8TOB - chains NA and RB of the 44 polymer chains in the assembly; structure by electron microscopy, 3.14 A resolution.

[Chain NA]
Name: Fimbrial protein
Organism: Acinetobacter genomosp. 16BJ
Reference sequence: N9RQW9 (N9RQW9_9GAMM); numbering as in UniProt (aligned over 9-78)
Chain sequence (70 residues; numbered 9 to 78; the number before each row is that of its first residue):
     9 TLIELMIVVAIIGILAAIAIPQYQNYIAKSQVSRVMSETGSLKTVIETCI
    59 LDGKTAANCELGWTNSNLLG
Disulfide bonds: C57-C67
Reported in the primary citation:
  - post-translational modification sites: G78

[Chain RB]
Name: Fimbrial protein
Organism: Acinetobacter genomosp. 16BJ
Reference sequence: N9RQW9 (N9RQW9_9GAMM); residue numbers follow UniProt; this construct covers 79-147
Chain sequence (69 residues; row label = number of the first residue in the row):
    79 STAAVTGQTGLTITYPASATESAAIQGTFGNSAAIKIKNQTLTWTRTPEG
   129 AWSCATTVEAKFKPAGCAS
Disulfide bonds: C132-C145
Reported in the primary citation:
  - post-translational modification sites: S147

[Interface between chain NA and chain RB]
Contacting residue pairs - 7 pairs, chain NA then chain RB:
  A24(NA) with W122(RB)
  A25(NA) with G144(RB)
  Q30(NA) with E127(RB), hydrogen bond (side chain-backbone); G128(RB)
  Q32(NA) with R124(RB), hydrogen bond; P126(RB), hydrogen bond (side chain-backbone); E127(RB), hydrogen bond (side chain-backbone)
Also at the interface, not in a pair above, chain NA (5 interface residues in all): I28
Also at the interface, not in a pair above, chain RB (8 interface residues in all): A129, W130

[Summary]
Chain NA and chain RB form an interface of 5 and 8 residues respectively, with 4 hydrogen bonds. Polar pairs
include Q30(NA)-E127(RB), Q32(NA)-R124(RB) and Q32(NA)-P126(RB). From the paper: modification sites G78(NA)
and S147(RB).
Chain NA is Fimbrial protein and chain RB is Fimbrial protein, both from Acinetobacter genomosp. 16BJ; the
structure, Acinetobacter GP16 Type IV pilus, was determined by electron microscopy (same publication as 8TOC,
8TV9, 8TVA, 8TW2 and 8TWC).
